Entry 4KBY (X-ray diffraction, 2.36 A resolution); this record covers chains A and B.

Chain A (and B):
Protein: Stimulator of interferon genes protein
From: Mus musculus
Notes: fragment: c-di-GMP-binding domain (CBD); chain B of this document is another copy of the same molecule, construct and numbering; everything in this record applies to it too
Reference sequence: Q3TBT3 (STING_MOUSE); residues 138-344 here = UniProt positions 138-344
Sequence (207 residues; each row starts with the number of its first residue):
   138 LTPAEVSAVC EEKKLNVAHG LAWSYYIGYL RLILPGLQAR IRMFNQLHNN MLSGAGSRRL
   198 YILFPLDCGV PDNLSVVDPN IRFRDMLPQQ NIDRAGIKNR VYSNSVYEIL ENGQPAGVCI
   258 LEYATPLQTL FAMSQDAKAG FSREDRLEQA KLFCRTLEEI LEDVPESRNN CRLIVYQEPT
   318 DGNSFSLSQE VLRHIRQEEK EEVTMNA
Unresolved in the structure: 138-152, 227-235, 337-344 (chain B: 138-152, 228-235, 337-344)
Curated features (UniProtKB/Swiss-Prot):
  - region: Glu339 to Ala344 (C-terminal tail (CTT))
  - binding site (3',3'-c-di-GMP): Gly165, Arg237 to Ser240, Thr262
  - binding site (2',3'-cUAMP): Tyr166, Arg237, Thr262
  - binding site (3',3'-cGAMP): Tyr166, Arg237
  - binding site (2',3'-cGAMP): Arg237, Thr262
  - modified residue: Ser240 (Phosphoserine)
  - cross-link (Glycyl lysine isopeptide (Lys-Gly)): Lys150 (interchain with G-Cter in ubiquitin), Lys235 (interchain with G-Cter in ubiquitin), Lys337 (interchain with G-Cter in SUMO)
Ligand contacts: c-di-GMP (C2E; 9,9'-[(2R,3R,3aS,5S,7aR,9R,10R,10aS,12S,14aR)-3,5,10,12-tetrahydroxy-5,12-dioxidooctahydro-2H,7H-difuro[3,2-d:3',2'-j][1,3,7,9,2,8]tetraoxadiphosphacyclododecine-2,9-diyl]bis(2-amino-1,9-dihydro-6H-purin-6-one)): Ser161, Tyr162, Gly165, Tyr166, Leu211, Arg237, Val238, Tyr239, Ser240, Thr262, Pro263
What the authors report for this chain:
  - binding site for c-di-GMP: Ser161, Gly165, Tyr166, Tyr239, Thr262
  - contacts within the chain: Leu197-Ile199 (hydrophobic contact), Ile199-Leu310 (hydrophobic contact), Ile199-Phe201 (hydrophobic contact), Phe220-Tyr244 (hydrophobic contact), Val213-Tyr244 (hydrophobic contact), Ile218-Tyr244 (hydrophobic contact), Tyr166-Glu259 (hydrogen bond), Ile311-Tyr313 (hydrophobic contact), Leu200-Tyr313 (hydrophobic contact), Pro202-Tyr313 (hydrophobic contact), Tyr313-Phe322 (hydrophobic contact), Tyr313-Leu324 (hydrophobic contact)
  - mutagenesis - I199N, Y313A: decreased stability
  - mutagenesis - T262A (approximately 50%): decreased signaling in response to 5 muM c-di-GMP
  - mutagenesis - T262A: unchanged signaling in response to 20 muM c-di-GMP
  - mutagenesis - Q272A: abolished signaling in response to 5 muM c-di-GMP
  - mutagenesis - Q272A: decreased signaling in response to 20 muM c-di-GMP
  - mutagenesis - T262A/Q272A: abolished signaling in response to either 5 or 20 muM c-di-GMP
  - mutagenesis - S161A, N241A, T262A, Q272A, D282A: decreased binding to c-di-GMP

Chain A / chain B interface:
Pairs across the interface (49):
  Asn153(A) with Asp273(B)
  Val154(A) with Val154(B), hydrophobic; Met270(B), hydrophobic
  His156(A) with Ala269(B); Asp273(B), salt bridge
  Gly157(A) with Ala269(B); Met270(B)
  Leu158(A) with Thr266(B)
  Ser161(A) with Gln265(B), hydrogen bond; Thr266(B), hydrogen bond
  Ile164(A) with Asp209(B)
  Gly165(A) with Asp209(B); Leu211(B); Gln265(B)
  Arg168(A) with Asp209(B); Asn210(B)
  Asp209(A) with Ile164(B); Gly165(B); Arg168(B)
  Asn210(A) with Arg168(B), hydrogen bond; Leu169(B); Arg237(B)
  Leu211(A) with Gly165(B)
  Phe220(A) with Asn236(B)
  Met223(A) with Asn236(B); Val238(B), hydrophobic
  Arg237(A) with Asn210(B), hydrogen bond (side chain-backbone); Leu211(B); Ser212(B), hydrogen bond; Met223(B); Ser240(B); Ser242(B)
  Val238(A) with Met223(B), hydrophobic; Val238(B), hydrophobic; Tyr239(B); Ser240(B), hydrogen bond (backbone-side chain)
  Tyr239(A) with Val238(B)
  Ser240(A) with Arg237(B); Val238(B), hydrogen bond (side chain-backbone)
  Gln265(A) with Ser161(B), hydrogen bond; Gly165(B)
  Thr266(A) with Gly157(B); Leu158(B); Ser161(B), hydrogen bond
  Ala269(A) with Gly157(B)
  Met270(A) with Val154(B), hydrophobic; Gly157(B)
  Asp273(A) with Asn153(B); His156(B), salt bridge
Other interface residues (no listed pair), chain A (27 interface residues in all): Trp160, Leu169, Gln226, Asn236
Other interface residues (no listed pair), chain B (29 interface residues in all): Trp160, Phe220, Gln226

In short:
27 residues of chain A and 29 residues of chain B are in contact, with 9 hydrogen bonds and 2 salt bridges.
Polar pairs include His156(A)-Asp273(B), Ser161(A)-Gln265(B) and Ser161(A)-Thr266(B). The paper reports a
binding site for c-di-GMP at Ser161(A), Gly165(A) and Tyr166(A) among others; S161A, N241A and T262A of chain
A, among others, reduce binding to c-di-GMP; 8 substitutions were tested in all.
Chain A and chain B are both Stimulator of interferon genes protein (Mus musculus); the structure,
mSTING/c-di-GMP, was determined by X-ray diffraction (same publication as 4KC0).
